7L0J - chains A and B; structure by X-ray diffraction, 2.60 A resolution.

== Chain A ==
Molecule: Muellerian-inhibiting factor
From: Homo sapiens
Reference sequence: P03971 (MIS_HUMAN); residues 459-560 here = UniProt positions 459-560
Amino-acid sequence (109 residues; numbered 452 to 560; the number before each row is that of its first residue):
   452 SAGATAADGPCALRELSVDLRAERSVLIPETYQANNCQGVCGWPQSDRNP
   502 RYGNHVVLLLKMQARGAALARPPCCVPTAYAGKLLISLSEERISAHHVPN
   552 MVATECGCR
Not modelled in the structure: 452-458
Sequence notes: expression tag (452-458); engineered mutation Ala515 (Val in P03971)
Disulfides: Cys525 forms a disulfide with the same residue of a neighbouring copy of this chain
Disulfides: Cys462-Cys526, Cys488-Cys557, Cys492-Cys559
Curated features (UniProtKB/Swiss-Prot):
  - natural variant: Val477 (V477A: In PMDS1), His506 (H506Q: In PMDS1), Ala515 (V515A: this construct carries the variant), Cys525 (C525Y: In PMDS1)
  - mutagenesis: Arg472 (R472D: Little effect on AMH signaling), Leu478 (L478A: Abolishes AMH signaling. Does not induce regression of the Muellerian duct), Glu481 (E481A: Shows a slight decrease in AMH signaling. Affects slightly Mullerian duct regression; E481R/Y: Decreases AMH signaling), Gln484 (Q484S: Little effect on AMH signaling), Lys534 (K534A: Abolishes AMH signaling), Leu535 (L535Y: Little effect on AMH signaling), Ala546 (A546M: Abolishes AMH signaling)
What the authors report for this chain:
  - mutagenesis - E481A: decreased signaling with Anti-Muellerian hormone type-2 receptor (chain B)
  - mutagenesis - E481A: unchanged growth
  - mutagenesis - R472D, Q484S, L535Y: unchanged signaling with Anti-Muellerian hormone type-2 receptor (chain B)
  - self-association interface (contacts with another copy of this molecule); pairs are residue here / residue on that copy: Cys525-Cys525 (disulfide)
  - specificity-determining residues: Ile479, Leu535, Ala546 (proposed by the authors, not directly observed)
  - mutagenesis - E481R, E481Y: decreased signaling
  - disease-associated variants - V477A, Q496H, H506Q, C525Y (proposed by the authors, not directly observed)

== Chain B ==
Molecule: Anti-Muellerian hormone type-2 receptor
From: Homo sapiens
Notes: EC 2.7.11.30
Reference sequence: Q16671 (AMHR2_HUMAN); numbering as in UniProt (aligned over 18-124)
Amino-acid sequence (111 residues; numbered 14 to 124; the number before each row is that of its first residue):
    14 GPHMPPNRRTCVFFEAPGVRGSTKTLGELLDTGTELPRAIRCLYSRCCFG
    64 IWNLTQDRAQVEMQGCRDSDEPGCESLHCDPSPRAHPSPGSTLFTCSCGT
   114 DFCNANYSHLP
Not modelled in the structure: 14-15
Sequence notes: expression tag (14-17)
Disulfides: Cys24-Cys61, Cys55-Cys79, Cys60-Cys87, Cys92-Cys109, Cys111-Cys116
Covalent attachments: N-acetylglucosamine (NAG) linked to Asn66
Curated features (UniProtKB/Swiss-Prot):
  - glycosylation (N-linked (GlcNAc...) asparagine): Asn66, Asn119
  - natural variant: Arg54 (R54C: In PMDS2)
What the authors report for this chain:
  - mutagenesis - R33A, R33DEL, L39A, R97A: unchanged signaling with Muellerian-inhibiting factor (chain A)
  - mutagenesis - P30DEL/G31DEL/V32DEL/R33DEL/G34DEL/S35DEL/T36DEL, V32DEL/R33DEL/G34DEL: abolished signaling with Muellerian-inhibiting factor (chain A)
  - mutagenesis - P85A: increased signaling with Muellerian-inhibiting factor (chain A)
  - disease-associated variants - M76V, D81E: unchanged signaling with Muellerian-inhibiting factor (chain A) (citing earlier work)
  - disease-associated variants - R59C: decreased stability (proposed by the authors, not directly observed)
  - specificity-determining residues: Glu84 (proposed by the authors, not directly observed)

== Chain A / chain B interface ==
Pairs across the interface (38; chain A residue first):
  Leu471(A) - Arg97(B)
  Arg472(A) - Arg97(B)
  Val477(A) - Arg97(B)  hydrogen bond (backbone-side chain)
  Leu478(A) - Arg97(B)
  Leu478(A) - Ala98(B)  hydrophobic
  Leu478(A) - Leu106(B)  hydrophobic
  Leu478(A) - Thr108(B)
  Ile479(A) - Phe62(B)  hydrophobic
  Ile479(A) - Arg80(B)
  Pro480(A) - Arg80(B)
  Glu481(A) - Arg97(B)
  Thr482(A) - Glu84(B)
  Thr482(A) - Pro85(B)
  Tyr483(A) - Glu84(B)
  Gln484(A) - Glu84(B)  hydrogen bond (backbone-side chain)
  Lys534(A) - Asp81(B)  salt bridge
  Lys534(A) - Ser82(B)  hydrogen bond
  Lys534(A) - Glu84(B)  salt bridge
  Leu535(A) - Ser35(B)
  Leu535(A) - Thr36(B)
  Leu535(A) - Leu39(B)  hydrophobic
  Leu535(A) - Asp81(B)  hydrogen bond (backbone-side chain)
  Ile537(A) - Phe62(B)  hydrophobic
  Ile537(A) - Ile64(B)  hydrophobic
  Ile537(A) - Met76(B)  hydrophobic
  Leu539(A) - Ala98(B)  hydrophobic
  Leu539(A) - Pro100(B)  hydrophobic
  Arg543(A) - Gly31(B)
  Arg543(A) - Arg33(B)
  Ile544(A) - Val32(B)
  Ile544(A) - Arg33(B)  hydrogen bond (backbone-backbone)
  Ile544(A) - Glu75(B)
  Ile544(A) - Met76(B)  hydrophobic
  Ile544(A) - Leu106(B)  hydrophobic
  Ser545(A) - Arg33(B)
  Ala546(A) - Arg33(B)  hydrogen bond (backbone-backbone)
  Ala546(A) - Gly34(B)
  Ala546(A) - Ser35(B)
Other interface residues (no listed pair), chain A (20 interface residues in all): Glu474, Glu542
Other interface residues (no listed pair), chain B (24 interface residues in all): Thr38, Ser95, Ser101
Interface features reported in the paper:
  - specific contacts: Lys534(A)-Asp81(B) (salt bridge), Lys534(A)-Glu84(B) (salt bridge), Ile544(A)-Arg33(B) (backbone contact), Ala546(A)-Arg33(B) (backbone contact)
  - interface residues, chain A: Leu478(A), Ile479(A), Gln484(A), Leu535(A), Ile537(A), Leu539(A), Ile544(A), Ala546(A)
  - hot spots on chain A (mutagenesis) - L478A, A546M: abolished signaling with Anti-Muellerian hormone type-2 receptor (chain B)
  - hot spots on chain A (mutagenesis) - K534A: abolished signaling
  - interface residues, chain B: Phe62(B), Ile64(B), Met76(B), Pro85(B), Arg97(B), Leu106(B)
  - hot spots on chain B (mutagenesis) - R33P, I64A: decreased signaling with Muellerian-inhibiting factor (chain A)

== In short ==
The interface between chain A and chain B involves 20 residues on one side and 24 on the other, with 6
hydrogen bonds and 2 salt bridges. Polar contacts include Lys534(A)-Asp81(B), Lys534(A)-Glu84(B) and
Val477(A)-Arg97(B). The paper describes salt bridges between Lys534(A) and Asp81(B) and Lys534(A) and
Glu84(B); backbone contacts between Ile544(A) and Arg33(B) and Ala546(A) and Arg33(B). From the paper: E481R
and E481Y of chain A reduce signaling; interface residues Leu478(A), Ile479(A) and Phe62(B) among others; 21
substitutions were tested in all.
Here chain A is Muellerian-inhibiting factor and chain B is Anti-Muellerian hormone type-2 receptor, both from
Homo sapiens. Entry 7L0J (Structure of AMH bound to AMHR2-ECD) was determined by X-ray diffraction.
